Entry 2VHZ (X-ray diffraction, 2.04 A resolution); this record covers chains A and B.

[Chain A (and B)]
Name: Alanine dehydrogenase
Organism: Mycobacterium tuberculosis
Notes: EC 1.4.1.1; chain B of this document is another copy of the same molecule, construct and numbering; everything in this record applies to it too
UniProt: P30234 (DHA_MYCTU); residue numbers follow UniProt; this construct covers 1-371
Sequence (377 residues; each row starts with the number of its first residue):
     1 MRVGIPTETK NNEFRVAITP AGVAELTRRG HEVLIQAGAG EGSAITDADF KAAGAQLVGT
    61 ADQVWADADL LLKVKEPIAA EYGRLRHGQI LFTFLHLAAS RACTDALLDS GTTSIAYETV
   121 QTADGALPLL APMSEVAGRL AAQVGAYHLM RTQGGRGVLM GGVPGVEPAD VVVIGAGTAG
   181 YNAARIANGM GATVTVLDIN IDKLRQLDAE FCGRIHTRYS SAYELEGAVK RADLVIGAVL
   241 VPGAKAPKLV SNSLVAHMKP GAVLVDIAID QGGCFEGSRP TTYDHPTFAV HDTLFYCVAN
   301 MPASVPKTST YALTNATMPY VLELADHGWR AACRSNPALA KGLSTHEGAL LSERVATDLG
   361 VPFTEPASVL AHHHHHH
Not modelled in the structure: 372-377
Residues lining bound ligands: NADH (NAI; 1,4-dihydronicotinamide adenine dinucleotide): Leu-130, Met-133, Ser-134, Ala-137, Ile-174, Gly-175, Ala-176, Gly-177, Thr-178, Ala-179, Gly-180, Asp-198, Ile-199, Asn-200, Lys-203, Ser-220, Ala-238, Val-239, Leu-240, Val-241, Pro-247, Leu-249, Ile-267, Ala-268, Ile-269, Asp-270, Gln-271, Val-298, Ala-299, Asn-300, Met-301, Pro-302
Reported in the primary citation:
  - conformationally variable residues (domain motion, order/disorder transition): Ala-126 to Met-133, Val-241 to Ser-253, Ile-267 to Thr-293, Ser-304 to Tyr-320, Thr-357 to Gly-360
  - binding site for NADH: Met-133, Ser-134, Ala-137, Thr-178 to Ala-179, Asp-198, Ile-199, Lys-203, Val-239, Leu-240, Leu-249, Ile-267, Asp-270, Val-298, Met-301
  - catalytic residues: His-96, Asp-270
  - mutagenesis - H96A, D270A, D270N: abolished catalytic activity
  - catalytic residues: Lys-75 (proposed by the authors, not directly observed)

[Chain A / chain B interface]
Contacting residue pairs (84):
  Asn-12(A) / Thr-152(B)
  Phe-14(A) / Arg-151(B)
  Phe-14(A) / Thr-152(B)
  Glu-135(A) / Val-163(B)
  Glu-135(A) / Pro-164(B)
  Val-136(A) / Val-163(B)
  Arg-139(A) / Leu-159(B)
  Arg-139(A) / Gly-161(B)  hydrogen bond (side chain-backbone)
  Arg-139(A) / Gly-162(B)  hydrogen bond (side chain-backbone)
  Arg-139(A) / Val-163(B)
  Leu-140(A) / Met-150(B)  hydrophobic
  Leu-140(A) / Leu-159(B)  hydrophobic
  Gln-143(A) / Ala-146(B)
  Gln-143(A) / Tyr-147(B)
  Gln-143(A) / Met-150(B)
  Gln-143(A) / Leu-159(B)
  Gln-143(A) / Met-190(B)
  Val-144(A) / Tyr-147(B)  hydrophobic
  Ala-146(A) / Gln-143(B)
  Tyr-147(A) / Val-144(B)  hydrophobic
  Tyr-147(A) / Tyr-147(B)  hydrophobic
  Tyr-147(A) / His-148(B)  hydrogen bond
  His-148(A) / Tyr-147(B)  hydrogen bond
  Met-150(A) / Leu-140(B)  hydrophobic
  Met-150(A) / Gln-143(B)
  Met-150(A) / Tyr-283(B)
  Met-150(A) / Ser-304(B)
  Arg-151(A) / Phe-14(B)
  Arg-151(A) / Ser-304(B)  hydrogen bond (backbone-backbone)
  Arg-151(A) / Pro-306(B)
  Thr-152(A) / Asn-12(B)
  Thr-152(A) / Phe-14(B)
  Thr-152(A) / Tyr-283(B)
  Thr-152(A) / Ser-304(B)
  Arg-156(A) / Lys-307(B)  hydrogen bond (backbone-side chain)
  Gly-157(A) / Ser-304(B)
  Gly-157(A) / Val-305(B)
  Gly-157(A) / Pro-306(B)
  Gly-157(A) / Lys-307(B)  hydrogen bond (backbone-backbone)
  Gly-157(A) / Thr-308(B)
  Val-158(A) / Val-305(B)
  Val-158(A) / Lys-307(B)
  Val-158(A) / Thr-308(B)
  Leu-159(A) / Arg-139(B)
  Leu-159(A) / Leu-140(B)  hydrophobic
  Leu-159(A) / Gln-143(B)
  Leu-159(A) / Val-305(B)
  Leu-159(A) / Thr-308(B)  hydrogen bond (backbone-side chain)
  Gly-161(A) / Arg-139(B)  hydrogen bond (backbone-side chain)
  Gly-162(A) / Arg-139(B)  hydrogen bond (backbone-side chain)
  Val-163(A) / Glu-135(B)
  Val-163(A) / Val-136(B)
  Val-163(A) / Ala-312(B)  hydrophobic
  Pro-164(A) / Glu-135(B)
  Val-166(A) / Thr-308(B)
  Val-166(A) / Ala-312(B)
  Val-166(A) / Asn-315(B)
  Ile-186(A) / Met-190(B)
  Gly-189(A) / Gly-189(B)
  Met-190(A) / Gln-143(B)
  Met-190(A) / Ile-186(B)
  Met-190(A) / Met-190(B)  hydrophobic
  Tyr-283(A) / Met-150(B)
  Tyr-283(A) / Thr-152(B)
  Ser-304(A) / Met-150(B)
  Ser-304(A) / Arg-151(B)  hydrogen bond (backbone-backbone)
  Ser-304(A) / Thr-152(B)
  Ser-304(A) / Gly-157(B)
  Val-305(A) / Gly-157(B)
  Val-305(A) / Val-158(B)
  Val-305(A) / Leu-159(B)
  Pro-306(A) / Arg-151(B)
  Pro-306(A) / Gly-157(B)
  Lys-307(A) / Arg-156(B)  hydrogen bond (side chain-backbone)
  Lys-307(A) / Gly-157(B)  hydrogen bond (backbone-backbone)
  Lys-307(A) / Val-158(B)
  Thr-308(A) / Gly-157(B)
  Thr-308(A) / Val-158(B)
  Thr-308(A) / Leu-159(B)  hydrogen bond (side chain-backbone)
  Thr-308(A) / Gly-162(B)
  Thr-308(A) / Val-166(B)
  Ala-312(A) / Val-163(B)  hydrophobic
  Ala-312(A) / Val-166(B)
  Asn-315(A) / Val-166(B)
Also at the interface, not in a pair above, chain A (40 interface residues in all): Gly-42, Met-160, Gly-165, Glu-167, Arg-185, Tyr-311
Also at the interface, not in a pair above, chain B (38 interface residues in all): Met-160, Gly-165, Arg-185, Tyr-311

[Summary]
40 residues of chain A and 38 residues of chain B are in contact; the contacts include 14 hydrogen bonds.
Polar contacts include Arg-139(A)/Gly-161(B), Arg-139(A)/Gly-162(B) and Tyr-147(A)/His-148(B). Ligands of
chain A: NADH. From the paper: catalytic residues His-96(A), Asp-270(A) and Lys-75(A); H96A, D270A and D270N
of chain A abolish catalytic activity.
Both chains are Alanine dehydrogenase (Mycobacterium tuberculosis). Entry 2VHZ (Crystal structure of holo
L-alanine dehydrogenase from Mycobacterium tuberculosis in the closed conformation) was determined by X-ray
diffraction together with 2VHV, 2VHW, 2VHX and 2VHY from the same study.
